PDB entry 4L7D | X-ray diffraction, 2.25 A resolution | chains B and C of the 3 polymer chains in the assembly

# Chain B (and C)
Molecule: Kelch-like ECH-associated protein 1
From: Homo sapiens
Notes: fragment: kelch domain; chain C of this document is another copy of the same molecule, construct and numbering; everything in this record applies to it too
UniProt: Q14145 (KEAP1_HUMAN); numbering as in UniProt (aligned over 321-609)
Chain sequence (300 residues; each row starts with the number of its first residue):
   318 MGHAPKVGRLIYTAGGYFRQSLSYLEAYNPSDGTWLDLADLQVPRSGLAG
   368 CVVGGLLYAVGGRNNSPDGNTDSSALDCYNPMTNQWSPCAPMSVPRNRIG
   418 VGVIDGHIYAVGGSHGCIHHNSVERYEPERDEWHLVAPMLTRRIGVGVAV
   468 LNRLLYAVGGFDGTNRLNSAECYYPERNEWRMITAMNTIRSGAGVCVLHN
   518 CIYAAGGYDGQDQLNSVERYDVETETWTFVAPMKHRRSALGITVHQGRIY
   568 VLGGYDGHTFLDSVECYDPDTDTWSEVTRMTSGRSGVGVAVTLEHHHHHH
Not modelled in the structure: 318-325, 611-617 (chain C: 318-324, 612-617)
Differences from the reference sequence: expression tag (318-320, 610-617); engineered mutation Asp354 (Arg in Q14145)
Ligand contacts: 1VX ((1S,2R)-2-{[(1S)-5-methyl-1-[(1-oxo-1,3-dihydro-2H-isoindol-2-yl)methyl]-3,4-dihydroisoquinolin-2(1H)-yl]carbonyl}cyclohexanecarboxylic acid): Tyr334, Ser363, Gly364, Arg380, Asn382, Asn414, Arg415, Gly462, Gly509, Ala556, Tyr572, Phe577, Ser602, Gly603
Curated features (UniProtKB/Swiss-Prot):
  - site: Cys434 (Sensor for electrophilic agents)
  - modified residue: Cys434 (S-cGMP-cysteine)
  - natural variant: Gly333 (G333C: In a NSCLC cell line), Gly350 (G350S: In a NSCLC cell line), Gly364 (G364C: In a lung adenocarcinoma cell line), Gly430 (G430C: In a lung adenocarcinoma patient), Ala522 (A522V: In a breast cancer sample)
  - mutagenesis: Tyr334 (Y334A: Loss of interaction with NFE2L2/NRF2. Strongly reduces repression of NFE2L2/NRF2-dependent gene expression. Loss of interaction with PGAM5), Arg380 (R380A: Loss of interaction with NFE2L2/NRF2. Abolishes repression of NFE2L2/NRF2-dependent gene expression. Impaired interaction with SQSTM1/p62), Asn382 (N382A: Loss of interaction with NFE2L2/NRF2. Strongly reduces repression of NFE2L2/NRF2-dependent gene expression. Impaired interaction with SQSTM1/p62), Arg415 (R415A: Loss of interaction with NFE2L2/NRF2. Abolishes repression of NFE2L2/NRF2-dependent gene expression. Loss of interaction with PGAM5. Does not affect interaction with SQSTM1/p62), His436 (H436A: Loss of interaction with NFE2L2/NRF2. Abolishes repression of NFE2L2/NRF2-dependent gene expression. Does not affect interaction with SQSTM1/p62), Phe478 (F478A: Abolishes repression of NFE2L2/NRF2-dependent gene expression), Arg483 (R483A: Loss of interaction with NFE2L2/NRF2. Abolishes repression of NFE2L2/NRF2-dependent gene expression. Loss of interaction with PGAM5. Does not affect interaction with SQSTM1/p62), Tyr525 (Y525A: Loss of interaction with NFE2L2/NRF2. Strongly reduces repression of NFE2L2/NRF2-dependent gene expression. Abolishes interaction with SQSTM1/p62), Tyr572 (Y572A: Loss of interaction with NFE2L2/NRF2. Strongly reduces repression of NFE2L2/NRF2-dependent gene expression. Loss of interaction with PGAM5. Abolishes interaction with SQSTM1/p62)

# Interface between chain B and chain C
Residue-residue contacts (25; chain B residue first):
  Leu457(B) - Asn504(C)
  Asp479(B) - Ile506(C)
  Thr481(B) - Gly527(C)
  Thr481(B) - Gln528(C)
  Asn482(B) - Arg483(C)  hydrogen bond (side chain-backbone)
  Asn482(B) - Ile506(C)
  Asn482(B) - Asp526(C)  hydrogen bond (side chain-backbone)
  Arg483(B) - Asn482(C)  hydrogen bond (backbone-side chain)
  Leu484(B) - Ile506(C)  hydrophobic
  Asn485(B) - Ser486(C)
  Ser486(B) - Asn485(C)
  Met499(B) - Asn485(C)
  Met499(B) - Thr501(C)
  Met499(B) - Ala502(C)
  Met499(B) - Met503(C)
  Ile500(B) - Thr501(C)
  Ile500(B) - Ala502(C)
  Thr501(B) - Met499(C)
  Thr501(B) - Ile500(C)
  Ala502(B) - Met499(C)
  Asn504(B) - Leu457(C)
  Ile506(B) - Asp479(C)
  Ile506(B) - Asn482(C)
  Asp526(B) - Asn482(C)  hydrogen bond (backbone-side chain)
  Gly527(B) - Thr481(C)
Interface residues without a listed pair, chain B (19 interface residues in all): Arg498, Gln528, Glu542
Interface residues without a listed pair, chain C (20 interface residues in all): Leu484, Glu542, Thr543

# Overview
The interface between chain B and chain C involves 19 residues on one side and 20 on the other, with 4
hydrogen bonds. Among the polar pairs are Asn482(B)-Arg483(C) and Asn482(B)-Asp526(C). Bound to chain B:
compound 1VX. From UniProt: 9 mutagenesis sites on chain B.
Both chains are Kelch-like ECH-associated protein 1 (Homo sapiens). Entry 4L7D (Structure of keap1 kelch
domain with
(1S,2R)-2-{[(1S)-5-methyl-1-[(1-oxo-1,3-dihydro-2H-isoindol-2-yl)methyl]-3,4-dihydroisoquinolin-2(1H)-yl]carbonyl}cyclohexanecarboxylic
acid) was determined by X-ray diffraction, deposited together with 4L7B, 4L7C and 4N1B.
